Entry 6T15 (electron microscopy, 3.29 A resolution); this record covers chains a and b of the 33 polymer chains in the assembly.

== Chain a ==
Protein: Cytochrome C oxidase subunit 1; synonym: cytochrome C oxidase polypeptide I, COX1
From: Saccharomyces cerevisiae S288C
Notes: EC 1.9.3.1
Reference sequence: P00401 (COX1_YEAST); residue numbers follow UniProt; this construct covers 1-534
Sequence (534 residues; row label = number of the first residue in the row):
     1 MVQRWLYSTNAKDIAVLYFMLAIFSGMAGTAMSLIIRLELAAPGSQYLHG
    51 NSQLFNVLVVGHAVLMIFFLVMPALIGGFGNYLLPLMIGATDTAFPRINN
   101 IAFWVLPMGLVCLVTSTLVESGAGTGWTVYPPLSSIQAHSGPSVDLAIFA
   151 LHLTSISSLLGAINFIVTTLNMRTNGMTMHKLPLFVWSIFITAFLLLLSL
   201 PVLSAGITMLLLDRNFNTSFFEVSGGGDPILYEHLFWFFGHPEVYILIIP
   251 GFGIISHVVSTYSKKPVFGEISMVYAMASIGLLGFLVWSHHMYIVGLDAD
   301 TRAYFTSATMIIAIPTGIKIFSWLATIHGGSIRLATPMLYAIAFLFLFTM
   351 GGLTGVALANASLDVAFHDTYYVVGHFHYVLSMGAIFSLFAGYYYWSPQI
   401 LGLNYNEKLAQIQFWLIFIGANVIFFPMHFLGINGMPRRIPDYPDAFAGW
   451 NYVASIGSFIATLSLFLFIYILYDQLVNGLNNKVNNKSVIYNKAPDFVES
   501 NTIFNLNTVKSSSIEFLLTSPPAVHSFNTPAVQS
Covalent attachments: covalent link His241-Tyr245
Ion coordination: heme a Fe site 1: His62, His378; Cu ion: His241, His290, His291; Mg2+: Asp369 (shared with Glu223(b) of chain b); heme a Fe site 2 near His376 (its only coordinating residue here)
Residues lining bound ligands:
  - heme a (HEA), molecule 1: Phe19, Ala22, Ile23, Gly26, Met27, Thr30, Ser33, Leu34, Ile36, Arg37, Val59, His62, Ala63, Met66, Ile67, Leu70, Val71, Ala74, Gly126, Trp127, Tyr371, Val374, Phe377, His378, Leu381, Ser382, Ile386, Leu389, Phe390, Tyr393, Ile417, Ile424, Phe425, Met428, Arg438, Arg439, Ile440, Ser458, Ala461, Leu465, Phe468
  - heme a (HEA), molecule 2: Trp127, Thr128, Trp237, Val244, Tyr245, Ile248, His290, His291, Tyr293, Thr309, Ile312, Ala313, Thr316, Gly317, Ile320, Phe321, Phe348, Thr349, Gly352, Leu353, Gly355, Val356, Leu358, Ala359, Asp364, His368, Asp369, Val373, His376, Phe377, Val380, Leu381, Arg438, Arg439
Curated features (UniProtKB/Swiss-Prot):
  - binding site (Ca(2+)): Glu39, Ala42, Gly44, Pro441
  - binding site (Fe(II)-heme a): His62, His378
  - binding site (Cu cation): His241, His290, His291
  - binding site (O2): Tyr245
  - binding site (Mg(2+)): His368, Asp369
  - binding site (heme a3): His376
  - cross-link: His241 to Tyr245 (1'-histidyl-3'-tyrosine (His-Tyr))

== Chain b ==
Protein: Cytochrome C oxidase subunit 2; synonym: cytochrome C oxidase polypeptide II, COX2
From: Saccharomyces cerevisiae S288C
Notes: EC 1.9.3.1
Reference sequence: P00410 (COX2_YEAST); residues 16-251 here = UniProt positions 16-251
Sequence (236 residues; each row starts with the number of its first residue):
    16 DVPTPYACYFQDSATPNQEGILELHDNIMFYLLVILGLVSWMLYTIVMTY
    66 SKNPIAYKYIKHGQTIEVIWTIFPAVILLIIAFPSFILLYLCDEVISPAM
   116 TIKAIGYQWYWKYEYSDFINDSGETVEFESYVIPDELLEEGQLRLLDTDT
   166 SMVVPVDTHIRFVVTAADVIHDFAIPSLGIKVDATPGRLNQVSALIQREG
   216 VFYGACSELCGTGHANMPIKIEAVSLPKFLEWLNEQ
Ion coordination: dinuclear copper ion: His186, Cys221, Glu223, Cys225, His229, Met232; Mg2+: Glu223 (shared with Asp369(a) of chain a)
Residues lining bound ligands: heme a (HEA): Ile50, Val54, Pro89, Leu93
Curated features (UniProtKB/Swiss-Prot):
  - binding site (Cu cation): His186, Cys221, Glu223, Cys225, His229, Met232
  - binding site (Mg(2+)): Glu223

== How chain a and chain b interact ==
Residue-residue contacts - 135 pairs, chain a then chain b:
  Pro43(a) with Arg159(b)
  Gly44(a) with Arg159(b)
  Ser52(a) with Thr227(b), hydrogen bond (side chain-backbone)
  Asn56(a) with Gly226(b), hydrogen bond (side chain-backbone)
  Thr125(a) with Leu224(b)
  Tyr130(a) with Glu223(b)
  Pro131(a) with Ile185(b)
  Pro132(a) with Ile185(b)
  Leu133(a) with Val184(b), hydrophobic; Leu224(b); Cys225(b)
  Ala138(a) with Val184(b), hydrophobic
  Val223(a) with Pro201(b), hydrophobic; Gly202(b)
  Pro229(a) with Ile185(b), hydrophobic
  Ser263(a) with Ala71(b)
  Lys264(a) with Ala71(b); Lys73(b)
  Lys265(a) with Tyr72(b); Ile75(b)
  Pro266(a) with Lys73(b)
  Phe268(a) with Ile75(b), hydrophobic; Lys76(b); His77(b); Gly78(b); Trp85(b), hydrophobic
  Gly269(a) with Lys76(b), hydrogen bond (backbone-backbone)
  Ile294(a) with Lys196(b); Val197(b), hydrophobic; Asp198(b)
  Val295(a) with Asp198(b); Thr200(b); Arg203(b); Asn205(b)
  Gly296(a) with Arg203(b)
  Ala299(a) with Leu104(b); Tyr105(b); Asp108(b)
  Asp300(a) with Tyr105(b), hydrogen bond
  Arg302(a) with Leu104(b); Asp108(b), salt bridge
  Ala303(a) with Phe101(b); Leu104(b)
  Ser307(a) with Phe101(b)
  Met310(a) with Leu93(b); Ala97(b), hydrophobic
  Ile314(a) with Thr86(b); Ala90(b)
  Ile318(a) with Trp85(b); Thr86(b)
  Phe321(a) with Trp85(b); Pro89(b), hydrophobic
  Leu324(a) with Met57(b), hydrophobic; Ile61(b)
  Ala325(a) with Trp85(b), hydrophobic
  Ile327(a) with Leu58(b), hydrophobic; Ile61(b)
  His328(a) with Ile61(b); Tyr65(b), hydrogen bond
  Gly329(a) with Tyr65(b); Ala71(b); Tyr72(b), hydrogen bond (backbone-backbone)
  Gly330(a) with Tyr65(b); Asn68(b); Ile70(b); Ala71(b)
  Ser331(a) with Tyr65(b); Asn68(b), hydrogen bond (side chain-backbone); Pro69(b), hydrogen bond (side chain-backbone); Ile70(b); Ala71(b)
  Ile332(a) with Ile61(b), hydrophobic; Tyr65(b), hydrogen bond (backbone-backbone); Ser66(b)
  Leu334(a) with Ser66(b)
  Ile342(a) with Leu58(b); Val62(b), hydrophobic
  Phe346(a) with Leu51(b), hydrophobic; Leu58(b), hydrophobic
  Thr349(a) with Val54(b)
  Met350(a) with Leu51(b), hydrophobic
  Leu353(a) with Leu47(b); Leu51(b), hydrophobic
  Asn360(a) with Ile43(b); Ser100(b), hydrogen bond
  Ser362(a) with Leu39(b); Ser100(b); Leu103(b)
  Leu363(a) with Ile36(b), hydrophobic; Leu39(b), hydrophobic; Ile43(b), hydrophobic
  Val365(a) with Ile36(b), hydrophobic; Lys196(b)
  Ala366(a) with Ile36(b), hydrophobic; Lys196(b)
  Phe367(a) with Phe25(b), hydrophobic; His40(b)
  His368(a) with Lys196(b); Glu223(b), salt bridge
  Asp369(a) with Ser222(b); Glu223(b)
  Thr370(a) with Lys196(b), hydrogen bond
  Tyr372(a) with His40(b)
  Phe430(a) with Ala22(b); Cys23(b), hydrophobic
  Ile433(a) with Cys23(b); Tyr24(b); Phe25(b); Gln26(b)
  Asn434(a) with Thr19(b), hydrogen bond (side chain-backbone); Ala22(b); Tyr24(b); Gln26(b)
  Pro437(a) with Cys221(b)
  Arg438(a) with His229(b), hydrogen bond (backbone-side chain)
  Arg439(a) with Leu224(b); His229(b)
  Ile440(a) with His229(b)
  Pro441(a) with Ala230(b)
  Asp442(a) with Leu160(b); Ala230(b)
  Tyr443(a) with Arg159(b), hydrogen bond (backbone-side chain); Leu160(b)
  Pro444(a) with Arg159(b); Leu160(b); Leu161(b), hydrophobic
  Asp445(a) with Arg159(b)
  Ala446(a) with Pro18(b); Pro20(b)
  Phe447(a) with Pro18(b), hydrophobic
  Gly449(a) with Tyr21(b)
  Trp450(a) with Tyr21(b); Ala22(b), hydrogen bond (side chain-backbone)
  Phe497(a) with Pro69(b), hydrophobic; Ile70(b), hydrophobic
Interface residues without a listed pair, chain a (85 interface residues in all): Gln53, Gly124, Gly126, Ile230, Glu233, Val267, Ser272, Thr306, Ala313, Leu345, Val356, Ala357, Ala361, Gly435
Interface residues without a listed pair, chain b (75 interface residues in all): Met44, Ile50, Ser55, Glu82, Ile96, Asp183, Asp187, Gly194, Ala220

== In short ==
85 residues of chain a face 75 of chain b across their interface, with 15 hydrogen bonds and 2 salt bridges.
Among the polar pairs are Arg302(a)-Asp108(b), His368(a)-Glu223(b) and Ser52(a)-Thr227(b). One heme a molecule
is bound between chain a and chain b.
Here chain a is Cytochrome C oxidase subunit 1; synonym: cytochrome C oxidase polypeptide I, COX1 and chain b
is Cytochrome C oxidase subunit 2; synonym: cytochrome C oxidase polypeptide II, COX2, both from Saccharomyces
cerevisiae S288C. Entry 6T15 (The III2-IV(5B)1 respiratory supercomplex from S. cerevisiae) was determined by
electron microscopy together with 6T0B from the same study.
